6RED - chains U and X of the 20 polymer chains in the assembly; structure by electron microscopy, 3.00 A resolution.

Chain U:
Name: ATP synthase subunit alpha
From: Polytomella sp. Pringsheim 198.80
Reference sequence: A0ZW40 (A0ZW40_9CHLO); numbering as in UniProt (aligned over 1-562)
Sequence (562 residues; each row starts with the number of its first residue):
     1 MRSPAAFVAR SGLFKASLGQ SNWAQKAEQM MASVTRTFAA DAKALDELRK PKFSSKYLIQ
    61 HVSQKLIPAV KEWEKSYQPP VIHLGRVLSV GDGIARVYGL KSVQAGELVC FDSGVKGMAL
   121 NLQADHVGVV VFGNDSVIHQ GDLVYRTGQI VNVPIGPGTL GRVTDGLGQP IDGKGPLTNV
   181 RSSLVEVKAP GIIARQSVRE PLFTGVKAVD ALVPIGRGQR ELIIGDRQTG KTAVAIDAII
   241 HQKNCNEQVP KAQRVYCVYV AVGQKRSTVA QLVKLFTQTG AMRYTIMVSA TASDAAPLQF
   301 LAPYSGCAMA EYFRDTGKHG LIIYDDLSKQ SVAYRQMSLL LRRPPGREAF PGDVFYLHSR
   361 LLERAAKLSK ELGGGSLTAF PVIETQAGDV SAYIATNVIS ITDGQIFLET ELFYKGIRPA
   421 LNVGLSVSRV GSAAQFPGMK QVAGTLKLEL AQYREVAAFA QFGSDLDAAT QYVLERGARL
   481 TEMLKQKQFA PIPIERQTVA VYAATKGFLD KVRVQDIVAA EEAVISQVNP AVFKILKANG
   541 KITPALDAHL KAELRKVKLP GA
Unresolved in the structure: 1-39
Construct notes: conflict R266 (Lys in A0ZW40)
Metal / ion sites: Mg2+: T232 (together with ATP)
Residues lining bound ligands:
  - ADP (adenosine-5'-diphosphate): V427, S428, R429
  - ATP (adenosine-5'-triphosphate): D226, R227, Q228, T229, G230, K231, T232, A233, E384, F413, R418, P419, Q486, K487, Q488

Chain X:
Name: ATP synthase subunit beta
From: Polytomella sp. Pringsheim 198.80
Notes: EC 7.1.2.2
Reference sequence: A0ZW41 (A0ZW41_9CHLO); numbering as in UniProt (aligned over 1-574)
Sequence (574 residues; row label = number of the first residue in the row):
     1 MALRYAAGLA KNVVQRQGAS LNIARAFAAE PAPAIDAGYV SQVIGPVVDV RFDGELPSIL
    61 SSLEVEGHSV RLVLEVAQHM GDNTVRCIAM DSTDGLVRGQ KVVDTGSPIK VPVGRGTLGR
   121 IMNVIGEPVD EQGPIDAADI WSIHREAPEF TEQSTEQEIL VTGIKVVDLL APYQRGGKIG
   181 LFGGAGVGKT VLIMELINNV AKAHGGFSVF AGVGERTREG NDLYREMIES GVIKLGAERG
   241 NSKCTLVYGQ MNEPPGARAR VALTGLTVAE YFRDIEGQDV LLFVDNIFRF TQANSEVSAL
   301 LGRIPSAVGY QPTLATDLGG LQERITTTTK GSITSVQAVY VPADDLTDPA PATTFAHLDA
   361 TTVLSRSIAE LGIYPAVDPL DSTSRMLNPN VIGAEHYNVA RGVQKVLQDY KNLQDIIAIL
   421 GMDELSEEDK LTVARARKIQ RFLSQPFQVA EVFTGTPGKY VDLADTISGF QGVLTGKYDD
   481 LPEMAFYMVG DIKEVKEKAD KMAKDIASRK EADNKKVSEE LKDIPSLDKL VSEIKEVVIE
   541 EDDGLEEDFK AEALSSETVV LNEEGKSVPL PKKN
Unresolved in the structure: 1-35
Construct notes: conflict A350 (Gly in A0ZW41), L387 (Arg in A0ZW41)
Metal / ion sites: Mg2+: T190 (together with ADP)
Residues lining bound ligands:
  - ADP (adenosine-5'-diphosphate): G184, A185, G186, V187, G188, K189, T190, V191, R216, Y374, F447, A450, F453, T454
  - ATP (adenosine-5'-triphosphate): S384, R385, L387, N388, Y397, R401

How chain U and chain X interact:
Contacting residue pairs (154):
  H83(U) with E563(X), hydrogen bond (side chain-backbone)
  L84(U) with L561(X); N562(X); E563(X)
  G99(U) with R98(X), hydrogen bond (backbone-side chain)
  L100(U) with R98(X), hydrogen bond (backbone-side chain)
  K101(U) with R98(X)
  S102(U) with V97(X)
  V103(U) with V97(X)
  Q104(U) with G95(X); L96(X); V97(X)
  A105(U) with T93(X); D94(X); G95(X), hydrogen bond (backbone-backbone); L96(X), hydrogen bond (backbone-backbone)
  C110(U) with T558(X); V560(X), hydrophobic; L570(X), hydrophobic
  F111(U) with L570(X)
  D112(U) with K573(X); N574(X)
  G114(U) with L570(X)
  K116(U) with T558(X)
  L120(U) with V43(X)
  N121(U) with V43(X); I44(X)
  L122(U) with Q42(X); V43(X), hydrogen bond (backbone-backbone); L96(X); R98(X)
  Q123(U) with Q42(X); I44(X); R98(X), hydrogen bond (backbone-side chain)
  A124(U) with S41(X)
  H126(U) with R98(X), hydrogen bond (backbone-side chain)
  V127(U) with R98(X)
  Y145(U) with V560(X), hydrophobic; L570(X), hydrophobic; P571(X)
  R146(U) with V560(X); L561(X), hydrogen bond (backbone-backbone)
  T147(U) with V560(X)
  G148(U) with L561(X)
  P154(U) with L554(X), hydrophobic
  I155(U) with F549(X)
  G156(U) with F549(X)
  P157(U) with F549(X)
  L160(U) with L545(X), hydrophobic
  N179(U) with F549(X); A551(X)
  V180(U) with F549(X); A551(X); E552(X); L554(X), hydrophobic
  R181(U) with F549(X); K550(X); E552(X)
  S182(U) with E552(X); L554(X)
  E186(U) with D94(X)
  K188(U) with D91(X), salt bridge
  A189(U) with N252(X)
  P190(U) with T217(X)
  G191(U) with T217(X)
  I192(U) with T217(X); G220(X); N221(X), hydrogen bond (backbone-side chain); Y248(X), hydrophobic
  I193(U) with V129(X); E131(X); Y224(X), hydrophobic; R225(X)
  R195(U) with T217(X); R218(X); N221(X), hydrogen bond (backbone-side chain)
  Q196(U) with N221(X)
  R220(U) with R216(X); M251(X)
  Q248(U) with I539(X)
  V249(U) with I539(X)
  P250(U) with V538(X)
  K251(U) with E540(X), salt bridge; D542(X); D543(X); G544(X)
  R254(U) with I539(X); D543(X)
  Y256(U) with D543(X), hydrogen bond (side chain-backbone)
  Y284(U) with D543(X)
  Y312(U) with F549(X)
  K318(U) with G544(X)
  R343(U) with I44(X)
  P344(U) with A299(X), hydrophobic
  R347(U) with V308(X)
  G352(U) with E296(X)
  D353(U) with E296(X)
  F355(U) with M251(X), hydrophobic; R289(X); Q292(X); E296(X)
  Y356(U) with N252(X); E253(X); P254(X); P255(X); R258(X); E296(X), hydrogen bond (backbone-side chain)
  S359(U) with M251(X), hydrogen bond (side chain-backbone)
  E363(U) with E215(X); R216(X); T217(X), hydrogen bond; M251(X); N252(X)
  S391(U) with A343(X)
  T396(U) with Y340(X); A343(X)
  N397(U) with Q292(X)
  I399(U) with A185(X), hydrophobic
  S400(U) with R216(X), hydrogen bond (backbone-side chain); R289(X); Y340(X), hydrogen bond
  I401(U) with R216(X), hydrogen bond (backbone-side chain); M251(X), hydrophobic
  T402(U) with R216(X), hydrogen bond (backbone-side chain)
  D403(U) with R216(X), salt bridge; R218(X), salt bridge
  G424(U) with E370(X)
  R429(U) with G186(X); R216(X); R218(X)
  V430(U) with F453(X)
  S432(U) with V452(X); F453(X)
  F462(U) with A418(X); I419(X)
  A531(U) with L527(X), hydrophobic; V531(X)
  K534(U) with I534(X)
  I535(U) with L530(X); E533(X); I534(X), hydrophobic
  A538(U) with I534(X), hydrophobic
  P544(U) with I524(X)
  A545(U) with I524(X)
  D547(U) with V517(X)
  A548(U) with V517(X); I524(X), hydrophobic
  H549(U) with E520(X), salt bridge; I524(X); P525(X); S526(X); L527(X)
  A552(U) with E520(X)
  R555(U) with S518(X)
Also at the interface, not in a pair above, chain U (105 interface residues in all): G106, S113, D142, S197, V198, P345, V354, R360, L425, V427, G431, A433, E455, F459, N529, V532, N539, K551, E553
Also at the interface, not in a pair above, chain X (88 interface residues in all): G45, S92, I121, D130, D222, Q250, L300, P305, G309, G421, R441, E541, E547, V559

In short:
105 residues of chain U face 88 of chain X across their interface, with 19 hydrogen bonds and 5 salt bridges.
Polar pairs include K188(U)-D91(X), K251(U)-E540(X) and D403(U)-R216(X). ADP is bound between chain U and
chain X. Chain U binds ATP.
Chain U is ATP synthase subunit alpha and chain X is ATP synthase subunit beta, both from Polytomella sp.
Pringsheim 198.80; the structure, Cryo-EM structure of Polytomella F-ATP synthase, Rotary substate 3A,
focussed refinement of F1 head and rotor, was determined by electron microscopy, deposited together with 6RD4,
6RD5, 6RD6, 6RD7, 6RD8, 6RD9 and 46 further entries.
